6D2B - chains A and B of the 3 polymer chains in the assembly; structure by X-ray diffraction, 2.04 A resolution.

[Chain A]
Protein: HLA class I histocompatibility antigen, B-57 alpha chain
From: Homo sapiens
UniProtKB: P18465 (1B57_HUMAN); residues 1-276 here correspond to UniProt positions 25-300 (UniProt number = residue number + 24)
Amino-acid sequence (276 residues; row label = number of the first residue in the row):
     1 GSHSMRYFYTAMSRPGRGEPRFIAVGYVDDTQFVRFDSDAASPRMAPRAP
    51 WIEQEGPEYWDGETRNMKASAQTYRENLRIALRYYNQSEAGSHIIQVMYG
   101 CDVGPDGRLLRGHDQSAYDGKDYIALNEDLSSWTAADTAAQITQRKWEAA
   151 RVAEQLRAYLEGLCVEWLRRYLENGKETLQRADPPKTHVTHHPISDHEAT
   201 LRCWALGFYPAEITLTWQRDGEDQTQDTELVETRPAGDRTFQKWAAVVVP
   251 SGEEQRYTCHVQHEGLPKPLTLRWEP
Disulfides: Cys101-Cys164, Cys203-Cys259

[Chain B]
Protein: Beta-2-microglobulin
From: Homo sapiens
UniProtKB: P61769 (B2MG_HUMAN); residues 1-99 here correspond to UniProt positions 21-119 (UniProt number = residue number + 20)
Amino-acid sequence (100 residues; numbered 0 to 99; the number before each row is that of its first residue; numbering starts at 0):
     0 MIQRTPKIQVYSRHPAENGKSNFLNCYVSGFHPSDIEVDLLKNGERIEKV
    50 EHSDLSFSKDWSFYLLYYTEFTPTEKDEYACRVNHVTLSQPKIVKWDRDM
Construct notes: initiating methionine (0)
UniProt features mapped onto this chain:
  - modified residue: Gln2 (Pyrrolidone carboxylic acid)
  - glycosylation: Ile1 (N-linked (Glc) (glycation) isoleucine), Lys19 (N-linked (Glc) (glycation) lysine), Lys41 (N-linked (Glc) (glycation) lysine), Lys48 (N-linked (Glc) (glycation) lysine), Lys58 (N-linked (Glc) (glycation) lysine), Lys91 (N-linked (Glc) (glycation) lysine), Lys94 (N-linked (Glc) (glycation) lysine)
Disulfides: Cys25-Cys80

[Chain A / chain B interface]
Contacting residue pairs (56; chain A residue first):
  Phe8(A) - Phe56(B)  hydrophobic
  Tyr9(A) - Phe56(B)
  Thr10(A) - Phe56(B)
  Thr10(A) - Phe62(B)
  Met12(A) - Ser33(B)  hydrogen bond
  Met12(A) - Asp34(B)
  Arg17(A) - Asp34(B)  salt bridge
  Val25(A) - Asp53(B)
  Val25(A) - Leu54(B)
  Val25(A) - Ser55(B)
  Tyr27(A) - Ser55(B)
  Tyr27(A) - Tyr63(B)  hydrogen bond
  Gln32(A) - Asp53(B)  hydrogen bond
  Arg35(A) - Asp53(B)  salt bridge
  Arg48(A) - Asp53(B)  salt bridge
  Ile94(A) - Pro32(B)  hydrophobic
  Ile94(A) - Ser33(B)
  Gln96(A) - His31(B)  hydrogen bond
  Gln96(A) - Phe56(B)
  Gln96(A) - Trp60(B)  hydrogen bond (side chain-backbone)
  Gln96(A) - Phe62(B)
  Val97(A) - Phe56(B)
  Met98(A) - Lys58(B)
  Met98(A) - Trp60(B)  hydrophobic
  Gln115(A) - Trp60(B)
  Ser116(A) - Trp60(B)
  Ala117(A) - Trp60(B)  hydrophobic
  Asp119(A) - His31(B)
  Gly120(A) - Arg3(B)  hydrogen bond (backbone-side chain)
  Gly120(A) - His31(B)
  Gly120(A) - Trp60(B)
  Asp122(A) - Trp60(B)  hydrogen bond
  Arg202(A) - Asp98(B)
  Arg202(A) - Met99(B)
  Trp204(A) - Asp98(B)
  Trp204(A) - Met99(B)
  Val231(A) - Gln8(B)
  Glu232(A) - Lys6(B)
  Glu232(A) - Gln8(B)  hydrogen bond (backbone-side chain)
  Glu232(A) - Tyr26(B)
  Glu232(A) - Ser28(B)  hydrogen bond
  Thr233(A) - Tyr26(B)
  Arg234(A) - Gln8(B)  hydrogen bond
  Arg234(A) - Tyr10(B)
  Arg234(A) - Tyr26(B)
  Arg234(A) - Met99(B)  hydrogen bond (side chain-backbone)
  Pro235(A) - Tyr10(B)  hydrogen bond (backbone-side chain)
  Pro235(A) - Tyr26(B)
  Ala236(A) - Arg12(B)  hydrogen bond (backbone-side chain)
  Ala236(A) - Asn24(B)  hydrogen bond (backbone-side chain)
  Gly237(A) - Arg12(B)  hydrogen bond (backbone-side chain)
  Asp238(A) - Arg12(B)
  Gln242(A) - Tyr10(B)
  Gln242(A) - Ser11(B)  hydrogen bond (side chain-backbone)
  Gln242(A) - Arg12(B)  hydrogen bond (side chain-backbone)
  Trp244(A) - Met99(B)  hydrogen bond (side chain-backbone)
Also at the interface, not in a pair above, chain A (36 interface residues in all): Ile23, Ser92, His192, Leu206
Also at the interface, not in a pair above, chain B (29 interface residues in all): Met0, Ile1, His13, Pro14, Asp59, Leu65

[Overview]
36 residues of chain A face 29 of chain B across their interface; the contacts include 18 hydrogen bonds and 3
salt bridges. Polar pairs include Arg17(A)-Asp34(B), Arg35(A)-Asp53(B) and Arg48(A)-Asp53(B).
Here chain A is HLA class I histocompatibility antigen, B-57 alpha chain and chain B is Beta-2-microglobulin,
both from Homo sapiens. Entry 6D2B (HLA-B*57:01 presenting LSDSTARDVTW) was determined by X-ray diffraction
together with 6D29, 6D2R and 6D2T from the same study.
